PDB entry 8VFV | electron microscopy, 3.30 A resolution | chains L and A of the 14 polymer chains in the assembly

[Chain L]
Protein: B16_d77.5 mouse Fab light chain Fv
From: Mus musculus
Notes: antibody fragment or engineered binder
Sequence (111 residues; row label = number of the first residue in the row; a row labelled like 27A-27D holds insertion residues (27A, then the next letters in order)):
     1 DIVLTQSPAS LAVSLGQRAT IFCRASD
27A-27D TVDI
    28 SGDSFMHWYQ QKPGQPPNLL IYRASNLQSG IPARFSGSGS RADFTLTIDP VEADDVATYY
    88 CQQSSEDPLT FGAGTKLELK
Disulfide bonds: Cys23-Cys88

[Chain A]
Protein: Envelope glycoprotein gp120
From: Human immunodeficiency virus 1
UniProtKB: Q2N0S6 (Q2N0S6_9HIV1); the construct lacks a stretch of the UniProt sequence and is renumbered around it, so the offset changes along the chain: 31-141 = UniProt 30-140; 150-185 = UniProt 141-176; 189-309 = UniProt 188-308; 312-323 = UniProt 309-320; 2 more segments
Sequence (481 residues; numbered 31 to 513 plus 12 insertion-coded residues; 14 numbers in that range are skipped by the numbering (no residue carries them; nothing is unmodelled there); the number before each row is that of its first residue; a row labelled like 185A-185K holds insertion residues (185A, then the next letters in order)):
    31 AENLWVTVYY GVPVWKDAET TLFCASDAKA YETEKHNVWA THACVPTDPN PQEIHLENVT
    91 EEFNMWKNNM VEQMHEDIIS LWDQSLKPCV KLTPLCVTLQ CTNYTEKLRS M
   150 MKGELKNCSF NMTTELRDKK QKVYSLFYRL DVVQIN
185A-185K ENQGNRSNNSN
   189 KEYRLINCNT SAITQACPKV SFEPIPIHYC APAGFAILKC KDKKFNGTGP CPSVSTVQCT
   249 HGIKPVVSTQ LLLNGSLAEE EVIIRSENIT NNAKNILVQL NTPVQINCTR PNNNTVKSIR
   309 I
   312 GPGQAFYYTG DI
  323A I
   324 GHIRQAHCNV SKATWNETLG KVVKQLRKHF GNNTIIRFAQ SSGGDLEVTT HSFNCGGEFF
   384 YCNTSGLFNS TWIS
   399 NTSVQGSNST GSNDSITLPC RIKQIINMWQ RIGQAMYAPP IQGVIRCVSN ITGLILTRDG
   459 GSTNSTTETF RPGGGDMRDN WRSELYKYKV VKIEPLGVAP TRCKRRVVGR RRRRR
Disordered / not traced: 31-32, 58-65, 185A-185K, 399-410, 459-462, 506-513
Construct notes: conflict Glu106 (Thr105 in Q2N0S6), Tyr134 (Val133 in Q2N0S6), Glu136 (Asn135 in Q2N0S6), 18 further conflict positions vs the reference (Q2N0S6) not listed
Disulfide bonds: Cys54-Cys74, Cys119-Cys205, Cys126-Cys196, Cys131-Cys157, Cys218-Cys247, Cys228-Cys239, Cys296-Cys331, Cys378-Cys445, Cys385-Cys418
Glycans and other covalent adducts: N-acetylglucosamine (NAG) linked to Asn88, Asn133, Asn156, Asn160, Asn197, Asn234, Asn262, Asn276, Asn295, Asn301, Asn386, Asn448; glycan linked to Asn332
What the authors report for this chain:
  - contacts within the chain: Glu136-Lys151 (salt bridge)

[Chain L / chain A interface]
Pairs across the interface (9):
  Ile27D(L) - Lys137(A)
  Ile27D(L) - His325(A)
  Ser28(L) - Gly324(A)
  Ser28(L) - His325(A)
  Asp30(L) - His325(A)  salt bridge
  Ser91(L) - Arg139(A)
  Ser92(L) - Lys137(A)
  Ser92(L) - Arg139(A)
  Glu93(L) - Lys137(A)  salt bridge
Also at the interface, not in a pair above, chain L (9 interface residues in all): Thr27A, Phe32, Asp94
Also at the interface, not in a pair above, chain A (6 interface residues in all): Thr135, Ile326

[In short]
9 residues of chain L face 6 of chain A across their interface; the contacts include 2 salt bridges. Polar
pairs include Asp30(L)-His325(A) and Glu93(L)-Lys137(A). Covalently linked N-acetylglucosamine: at Asn88(A),
Asn133(A), Asn156(A), Asn160(A), Asn197(A) and Asn234(A) and 6 more. The paper reports contacts within the
chain involving Glu136(A) and Lys151(A).
Chain L is B16_d77.5 mouse Fab light chain Fv (Mus musculus) and chain A is Envelope glycoprotein gp120 (Human
immunodeficiency virus 1); the structure, HIV Env BG505_MD39_B16 SOSIP boosting trimer in complex with
B16_d77.5 mouse Fab and RM20A3 Fab, was determined by electron microscopy, deposited together with 8F92, 8F9G
and 8F9M.
